PDB entry 5M7E | X-ray diffraction, 2.05 A resolution | chains C and D of the 6 polymer chains in the assembly

== Chain C ==
Name: Tubulin alpha-1B chain
Organism: Bos taurus
Reference sequence: P81947 (TBA1B_BOVIN); residue numbers follow UniProt; this construct covers 1-451
Amino-acid sequence (451 residues; row label = number of the first residue in the row):
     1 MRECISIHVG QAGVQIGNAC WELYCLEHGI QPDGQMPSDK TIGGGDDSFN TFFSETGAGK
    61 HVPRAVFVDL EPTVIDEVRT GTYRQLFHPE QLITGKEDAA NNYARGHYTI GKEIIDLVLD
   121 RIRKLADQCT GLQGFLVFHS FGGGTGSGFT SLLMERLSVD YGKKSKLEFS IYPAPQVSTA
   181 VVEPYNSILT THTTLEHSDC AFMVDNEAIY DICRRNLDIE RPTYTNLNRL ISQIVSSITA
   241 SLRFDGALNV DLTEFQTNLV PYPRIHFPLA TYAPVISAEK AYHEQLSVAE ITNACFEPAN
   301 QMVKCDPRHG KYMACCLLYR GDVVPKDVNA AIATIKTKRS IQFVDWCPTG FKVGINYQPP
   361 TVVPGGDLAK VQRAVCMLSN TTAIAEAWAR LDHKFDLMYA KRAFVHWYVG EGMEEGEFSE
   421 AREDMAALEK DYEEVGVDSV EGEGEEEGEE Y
Disordered / not traced: 441-451
Metal / ion sites: Ca2+: Asp39, Thr41, Gly44, Glu55
Residues lining bound ligands: GTP (guanosine-5'-triphosphate): Gly10, Gln11, Ala12, Gln15, Ile16, Asp69, Asp98, Ala99, Ala100, Asn101, Ser140, Gly142, Gly143, Gly144, Thr145, Gly146, Ile171, Pro173, Val177, Ser178, Thr179, Glu183, Asn206, Tyr224, Leu227, Asn228, Ile231
What the authors report for this chain:
  - binding site for the ligand SD5: Asn101, Ser178

== Chain D ==
Name: Tubulin beta-2B chain
Organism: Bos taurus
Reference sequence: Q6B856 (TBB2B_BOVIN); the author numbering skips numbers that UniProt does not, so the offset changes along the chain: 1-42 = UniProt 1-42; 45-360 = UniProt 43-358; 369-455 = UniProt 359-445
Amino-acid sequence (445 residues; numbered 1 to 455; 10 numbers in that range are skipped by the numbering (no residue carries them; nothing is unmodelled there); the number before each row is that of its first residue):
     1 MREIVHIQAG QCGNQIGAKF WEVISDEHGI DPTGSYHGDS DL
    45 QLERINVYYN EATGNKYVPR AILVDLEPGT MDSVRSGPFG QIFRPDNFVF GQSGAGNNWA
   105 KGHYTEGAEL VDSVLDVVRK ESESCDCLQG FQLTHSLGGG TGSGMGTLLI SKIREEYPDR
   165 IMNTFSVMPS PKVSDTVVEP YNATLSVHQL VENTDETYCI DNEALYDICF RTLKLTTPTY
   225 GDLNHLVSAT MSGVTTCLRF PGQLNADLRK LAVNMVPFPR LHFFMPGFAP LTSRGSQQYR
   285 ALTVPELTQQ MFDSKNMMAA CDPRHGRYLT VAAIFRGRMS MKEVDEQMLN VQNKNSSYFV
   345 EWIPNNVKTA VCDIPP
   369 RGLKMSATFI GNSTAIQELF KRISEQFTAM FRRKAFLHWY TGEGMDEMEF TEAESNMNDL
   429 VSEYQQYQDA TADEQGEFEE EEGEDEA
Disordered / not traced: 1, 282-284, 442-455
Metal / ion sites: Mg2+: Gln11 (together with GDP)
Residues lining bound ligands: GDP (guanosine-5'-diphosphate): Gly10, Gln11, Cys12, Gln15, Ile16, Asp69, Ala99, Asn101, Ser140, Gly142, Gly143, Gly144, Thr145, Gly146, Val171, Pro173, Val177, Ser178, Glu183, Asn206, Leu209, Tyr224, Leu227, Asn228
What the authors report for this chain:
  - binding site for the ligand SD5: Glu200, Tyr202, Val238, Cys241, Leu248, Ala250, Lys254, Ala316, Ile318, Lys352, Ala354

== Interface between chain C and chain D ==
Residue-residue contacts (53):
  Gln11(C) - Gln247(D)  hydrogen bond
  Lys96(C) - Arg2(D)
  Lys96(C) - Asp130(D)  salt bridge
  Glu97(C) - Arg2(D)  salt bridge
  Glu97(C) - Cys131(D)
  Glu97(C) - Arg164(D)  salt bridge
  Asp98(C) - Asp251(D)
  Asp98(C) - Lys254(D)  salt bridge
  Ala100(C) - Arg253(D)
  Ala100(C) - Lys254(D)
  Ala100(C) - Val257(D)
  Asn101(C) - Lys254(D)
  Arg105(C) - Arg253(D)
  Pro175(C) - Asn349(D)
  Ser178(C) - Lys352(D)  hydrogen bond
  Thr179(C) - Leu248(D)
  Thr179(C) - Asn258(D)  hydrogen bond (backbone-side chain)
  Ala180(C) - Asn258(D)
  Ala180(C) - Lys352(D)
  Val181(C) - Asn258(D)  hydrogen bond (backbone-side chain)
  Val181(C) - Ile347(D)  hydrophobic
  Val181(C) - Pro348(D)
  Glu220(C) - Lys326(D)
  Arg221(C) - Met325(D)
  Arg221(C) - Asp329(D)  salt bridge
  Tyr224(C) - Gln247(D)
  Lys394(C) - Asn349(D)  hydrogen bond
  Leu397(C) - Glu345(D)
  Leu397(C) - Trp346(D)
  Leu397(C) - Pro348(D)  hydrophobic
  Leu397(C) - Ala440(D)  hydrophobic
  Met398(C) - Trp346(D)  hydrogen bond (backbone-backbone)
  Met398(C) - Pro348(D)
  Lys401(C) - Phe262(D)
  Lys401(C) - Trp346(D)
  Lys401(C) - Ala438(D)
  Lys401(C) - Thr439(D)  hydrogen bond (side chain-backbone)
  Arg402(C) - Phe262(D)
  Ala403(C) - Pro261(D)
  Ala403(C) - Phe262(D)  hydrophobic
  Phe404(C) - Val257(D)
  Phe404(C) - Asn258(D)
  Phe404(C) - Val260(D)
  Phe404(C) - Pro261(D)  hydrogen bond (backbone-backbone)
  Phe404(C) - Thr314(D)
  Phe404(C) - Ile347(D)  hydrophobic
  His406(C) - Val260(D)  hydrogen bond (side chain-backbone)
  His406(C) - Pro261(D)
  His406(C) - Phe262(D)
  His406(C) - Pro263(D)
  Trp407(C) - Ala256(D)
  Trp407(C) - Val257(D)
  Trp407(C) - Val260(D)  hydrogen bond (side chain-backbone)
Other interface residues (no listed pair), chain C (27 interface residues in all): Val182, Tyr210, Glu411
Other interface residues (no listed pair), chain D (32 interface residues in all): Ile165, Met259, Asn350

== Overview ==
27 residues of chain C face 32 of chain D across their interface; the contacts include 10 hydrogen bonds and 5
salt bridges. Polar pairs include Lys96(C)-Asp130(D), Glu97(C)-Arg2(D) and Glu97(C)-Arg164(D). Chain C binds
GTP. Chain D binds GDP. From the paper: a binding site for the ligand SD5 at Asn101(C), Ser178(C) and
Glu200(D) among others.
Here chain C is Tubulin alpha-1B chain and chain D is Tubulin beta-2B chain, both from Bos taurus. Entry 5M7E
(Tubulin-BKM120 complex) was determined by X-ray diffraction (same publication as 5M8D, 5JHA, 5JHB, 5M7G and
5M8G).
